Entry 5AC2 (X-ray diffraction, 1.85 A resolution); this record covers chain A.

# Chain A
Protein: Retinal dehydrogenase 1
From: Homo sapiens
Notes: EC 1.2.1.36
UniProtKB: P00352 (AL1A1_HUMAN); numbering as in UniProt (aligned over 1-501)
Sequence (501 residues; row label = number of the first residue in the row):
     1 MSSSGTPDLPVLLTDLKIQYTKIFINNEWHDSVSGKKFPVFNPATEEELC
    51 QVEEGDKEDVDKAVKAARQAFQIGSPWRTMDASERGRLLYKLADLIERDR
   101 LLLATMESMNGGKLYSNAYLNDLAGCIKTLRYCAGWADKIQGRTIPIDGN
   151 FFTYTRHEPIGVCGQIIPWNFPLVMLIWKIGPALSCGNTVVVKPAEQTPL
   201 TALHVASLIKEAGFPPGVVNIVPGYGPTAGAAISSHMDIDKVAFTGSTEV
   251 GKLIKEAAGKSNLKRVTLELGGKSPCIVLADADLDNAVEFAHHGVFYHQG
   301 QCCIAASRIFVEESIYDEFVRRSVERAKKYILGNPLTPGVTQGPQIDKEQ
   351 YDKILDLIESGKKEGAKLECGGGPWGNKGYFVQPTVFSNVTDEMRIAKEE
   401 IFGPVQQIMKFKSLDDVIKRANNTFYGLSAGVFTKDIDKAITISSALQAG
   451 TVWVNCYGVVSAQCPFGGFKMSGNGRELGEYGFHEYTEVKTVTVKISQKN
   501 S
Not modelled in the structure: 1-7
Covalently attached groups: compound K9P linked to C302
Ion coordination: ytterbium (III) ion near D283 (its only coordinating residue here)
Ligand contacts:
  - K9P (1-[(1S)-1-methyl-5-oxidanyl-1,2-dihydrobenzo[e]indol-3-yl]hexan-1-one): N121, F171, V174, M175, W178, F290, H293, G294, Y297, C303, I304, Y457, G458, V460
  - TXE ([[(2R,3S,4R,5R)-5-[(3R)-3-aminocarbonyl-3,4-dihydro-2H-pyridin-1-yl]-3,4-bis(oxidanyl)oxolan-2-yl]methoxy-oxidanidyl-ph osphoryl] [(2R,3S,4R,5R)-5-(6-aminopurin-9-yl)-3,4-bis(oxidanyl)oxolan-2-yl]methyl phosphate): I166, I167, P168, W169, N170, K193, P194, A195, E196, Q197, Y225, G226, P227, G230, A231, F244, T245, G246, S247, V250, L253, I254, E269, L270, G271, C303, E349, Q350, K353, E400, F402
Curated features (UniProtKB/Swiss-Prot):
  - active site: E269 (Proton acceptor), C303 (Nucleophile)
  - binding site (NAD(+)): I167 to N170, K193 to E196, G226, P227, G246, S247, E269 to G271, E349 to K353, E400 to F402
  - site: N170 (Transition state stabilizer)
  - modified residue: S2 (N-acetylserine), K91 (N6-acetyllysine), K128 (N6-acetyllysine), K252 (N6-acetyllysine), T337 (Phosphothreonine), K353 (N6-acetyllysine), K367 (N6-acetyllysine), K410 (N6-acetyllysine), S413 (Phosphoserine), K419 (N6-acetyllysine), K435 (N6-acetyllysine), K495 (N6-acetyllysine)
  - mutagenesis: C302 (C302A/S: Does not prevent inhibition by duocarmycin analogs), G458 (G458N: No significant effect on aldehyde dehydrogenase activity. Prevents the inhibition by ALDH1A1-specific inhibitors)

# In short
Chain A binds compound TXE. Compound K9P is covalently linked to C302. From UniProt: active-site residues E269
and C303, 23 NAD+-binding residues and 2 mutagenesis sites.
Chain A is Retinal dehydrogenase 1 (Homo sapiens); the structure, human aldehyde dehydrogenase 1A1 with
duocarmycin analog, was determined by X-ray diffraction, deposited together with 5ABM, 5AC0 and 5AC1.
